PDB entry 5ZFU | electron microscopy, 6.70 A resolution (low resolution: residue-level contacts below are approximate; hydrogen-bond / salt-bridge calls are withheld) | chains B and C of the 9 polymer chains in the assembly

# Chain B (and C)
Name: Biopolymer transport protein ExbB
Source organism: Escherichia coli K-12
Notes: chain C of this document is another copy of the same molecule, construct and numbering; everything in this record applies to it too
Reference sequence: P0ABU7 (EXBB_ECOLI); residue numbers follow UniProt; this construct covers 1-244
Chain sequence (244 residues; row label = number of the first residue in the row):
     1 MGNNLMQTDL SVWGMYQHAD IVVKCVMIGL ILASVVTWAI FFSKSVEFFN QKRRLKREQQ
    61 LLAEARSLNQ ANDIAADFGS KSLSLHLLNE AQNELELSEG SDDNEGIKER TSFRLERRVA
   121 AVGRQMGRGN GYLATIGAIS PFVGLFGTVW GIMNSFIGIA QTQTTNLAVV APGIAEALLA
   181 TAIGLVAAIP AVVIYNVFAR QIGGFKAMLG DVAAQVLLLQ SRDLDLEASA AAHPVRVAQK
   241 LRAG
Disordered / not traced: 1-19, 235-244 (chain C: 1-9, 233-244)

# Chain B / chain C interface
Residue-residue contacts (13):
  G100(B) with R222(C)
  S101(B) with L218(C)
  D102(B) with D225(C)
  R110(B) with A214(C)
  F113(B) with A207(C)
  R117(B) with G203(C); G204(C); A207(C)
  R124(B) with R200(C)
  F146(B) with I174(C)
  W150(B) with A171(C)
  I157(B) with T165(C); N166(C)
Also at the interface, not in a pair above, chain B (16 interface residues in all): L97, S98, E99, A121, M153, Q161
Also at the interface, not in a pair above, chain C (14 interface residues in all): L167, Q215

# Overview
16 residues of chain B face 14 of chain C across their interface.
Chain B and chain C are both Biopolymer transport protein ExbB (Escherichia coli K-12); the structure,
Structure of the ExbB/ExbD hexameric complex (ExbB6ExbD3TM), was determined by electron microscopy, deposited
together with 5ZFP and 5ZFV.
